Entry 2PEM (X-ray diffraction, 2.95 A resolution); this record covers chains B and R of the 3 polymer chains in the assembly.

[Chain B]
Molecule: ORF134
Organism: Synechococcus sp
UniProtKB: Q44177 (Q44177_SYNP2); residues 1-134 here = UniProt positions 1-134
Sequence (134 residues; numbered 1 to 134; the number before each row is that of its first residue):
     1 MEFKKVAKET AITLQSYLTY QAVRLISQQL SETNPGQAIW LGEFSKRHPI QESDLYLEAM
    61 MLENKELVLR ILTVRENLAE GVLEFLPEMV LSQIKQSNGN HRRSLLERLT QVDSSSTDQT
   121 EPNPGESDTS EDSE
Disordered / not traced: 112-134
UniProt features mapped onto this chain:
  - mutagenesis: Tyr17 to Tyr20 (No longer assembles RbcL8, no active RuBisCO formed, no change in crystal structure), Tyr17 (Y17A: Assembles about 50% RbcL8), Tyr20 (Y20A/L: Assembles about 50% RbcL8), Gln29 (Q29A: No longer assembles RbcL8, forms a larger misassembled complex, no active RuBisCO formed), Glu32 (E32A: No longer assembles RbcL8, no active RuBisCO formed), Thr33 (T33A: Assembles about 50% RbcL8), Pro35 (P35A: Assembles about 50% RbcL8), Arg70 (R70A: No longer assembles RbcL8, no active RuBisCO formed), Val74 (V74A: Assembles about 50% RbcL8), Arg102 (R102A: No longer assembles RbcL8, no active RuBisCO formed), Thr110 to Glu134 (Still assembles RbcL8 core)
What the authors report for this chain:
  - mutagenesis - Y17A: decreased binding to RbcL8
  - mutagenesis - Q29A: abolished binding to RbcL8
  - binding site for RbcL (chain R): Thr13, Tyr17, Tyr20, Arg24, Ile50, Gln51

[Chain R]
Molecule: RbcL
UniProtKB: Q44176; residues 459-465 here = UniProt positions 459-465
Sequence (7 residues; each row starts with the number of its first residue):
   459 EIKFEFD
UniProt features mapped onto this chain:
  - motif: Glu459 to Asp465 (Interacts with RbcX2)
  - mutagenesis: Phe462 (F462A: Does not assemble into RbcL8, does not interact with RbcX2), Phe464 (F464A: Decreased assembly of RbcL8, decreased interaction with RbcX2)

[How chain B and chain R interact]
Pairs across the interface (11; chain B residue first):
  Thr13(B) with Phe462(R)
  Ser16(B) with Phe462(R)
  Tyr17(B) with Phe462(R), hydrophobic
  Tyr20(B) with Ile460(R); Phe462(R), hydrophobic
  Arg24(B) with Ile460(R), hydrogen bond (side chain-backbone)
  Ser45(B) with Ile460(R)
  Ile50(B) with Ile460(R), hydrophobic; Lys461(R)
  Gln51(B) with Phe462(R); Glu463(R), hydrogen bond (side chain-backbone)
Other interface residues (no listed pair), chain B (9 interface residues in all): Ser27
Interface features reported in the paper:
  - residue pairs: Ile460(R)-Tyr20(B), Ile460(R)-Arg24(B), Ile460(R)-Ser45(B)
  - interface residues, chain B: Arg24(B)
  - hot spots on chain B (mutagenesis) - Y17A/Y20L: abolished binding to RbcL (chain R)

[Summary]
Chain B and chain R form an interface of 9 and 4 residues respectively, with 2 hydrogen bonds. Polar pairs
include Arg24(B)-Ile460(R) and Gln51(B)-Glu463(R). The paper describes contacts between Ile460(R) and
Tyr20(B), Ile460(R) and Arg24(B) and Ile460(R) and Ser45(B). From the paper: a binding site for RbcL (chain R)
at Thr13(B), Tyr17(B) and Tyr20(B) among others; Y17A of chain B reduces binding to RbcL8; 3 substitutions
were tested in all.
Chain B is ORF134 (Synechococcus sp) and chain R is RbcL; the structure, Crystal structure of RbcX in complex
with substrate, was determined by X-ray diffraction.
